PDB entry 3JSE | X-ray diffraction, 2.90 A resolution | chains D and U of the 21 polymer chains in the assembly

Chain D:
Molecule: Proteasome subunit alpha
Organism: Thermoplasma acidophilum
Notes: EC 3.4.25.1
UniProt: P25156 (PSMA_THEAC); numbering as in UniProt (aligned over 7-233)
Amino-acid sequence (227 residues; each row starts with the number of its first residue):
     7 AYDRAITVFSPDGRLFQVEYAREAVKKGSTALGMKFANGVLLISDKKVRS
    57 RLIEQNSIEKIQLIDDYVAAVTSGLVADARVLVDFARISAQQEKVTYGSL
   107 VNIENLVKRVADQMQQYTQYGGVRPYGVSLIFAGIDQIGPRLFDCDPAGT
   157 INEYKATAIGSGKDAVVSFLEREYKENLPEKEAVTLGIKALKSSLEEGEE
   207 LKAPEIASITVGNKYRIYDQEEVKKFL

Chain U:
Molecule: Proteasome activator protein PA26
Organism: Trypanosoma brucei
UniProt: Q9U8G2 (Q9U8G2_9TRYP); residues 4-231 here = UniProt positions 4-231
Amino-acid sequence (228 residues; each row starts with the number of its first residue):
     4 KRAALIQNLRDSYTETSSFAVIEEWAAGTLQEIEGIAKAAAEAHGVIRNS
    54 TYGRAQAEKSPEQLLGVLQRYQDLCHNVYCQAETIRTVIAIRIPEHKEED
   104 NLGVAVQHAVLKIIDELEIKTLGSGEKSGSGGAPTPIGMYALREYLSARS
   154 TVEDKLLGSVDAESGKTKGGSQSPSLLLELRQIDADFMLKVELATTHLST
   204 MVRAVINAYLLNWKKLIQPRTGTDHMFS
Not modelled in the structure: 162-171
Construct notes: variant Val49 (Thr in Q9U8G2); engineered mutation Phe230 (Val in Q9U8G2)

Chain D / chain U interface:
Residue-residue contacts (16):
  Tyr8(D) - Glu101(U)
  Ser16(D) - Glu102(U)  hydrogen bond
  Pro17(D) - Glu102(U)
  Asp18(D) - Lys100(U)  salt bridge
  Asp18(D) - Glu102(U)  hydrogen bond (backbone-side chain)
  Gly19(D) - Phe230(U)
  Arg20(D) - Glu102(U)
  Arg20(D) - Asp103(U)  salt bridge
  Phe22(D) - Glu102(U)
  Phe22(D) - Asp103(U)
  Val24(D) - Met229(U)  hydrophobic
  Glu25(D) - Met229(U)
  Tyr26(D) - Leu105(U)
  Arg28(D) - His228(U)
  Thr156(D) - His228(U)
  Thr156(D) - Met229(U)
Also at the interface, not in a pair above, chain D (14 interface residues in all): Leu21, Ala154

Summary:
14 residues of chain D and 8 residues of chain U are in contact, with 2 hydrogen bonds and 2 salt bridges.
Polar pairs include Asp18(D)-Lys100(U), Arg20(D)-Asp103(U) and Ser16(D)-Glu102(U).
Chain D is Proteasome subunit alpha (Thermoplasma acidophilum) and chain U is Proteasome activator protein
PA26 (Trypanosoma brucei); the structure, Crystal structure of archaeal 20S proteasome in complex with mutated
P26 activator, was determined by X-ray diffraction (same publication as 3JRM and 3JTL).
